PDB entry 9DC3 | electron microscopy, 2.31 A resolution | chains B and J of the 120 polymer chains in the assembly

== Chain B (and J) ==
Protein: Capsid protein
Organism: adeno-associated virus 8
Notes: chain J of this document is another copy of the same molecule, construct and numbering; everything in this record applies to it too
UniProt: Q8JQF8 (Q8JQF8_9VIRU); residue numbers follow UniProt; this construct covers 204-738
Chain sequence (535 residues; each row starts with the number of its first residue):
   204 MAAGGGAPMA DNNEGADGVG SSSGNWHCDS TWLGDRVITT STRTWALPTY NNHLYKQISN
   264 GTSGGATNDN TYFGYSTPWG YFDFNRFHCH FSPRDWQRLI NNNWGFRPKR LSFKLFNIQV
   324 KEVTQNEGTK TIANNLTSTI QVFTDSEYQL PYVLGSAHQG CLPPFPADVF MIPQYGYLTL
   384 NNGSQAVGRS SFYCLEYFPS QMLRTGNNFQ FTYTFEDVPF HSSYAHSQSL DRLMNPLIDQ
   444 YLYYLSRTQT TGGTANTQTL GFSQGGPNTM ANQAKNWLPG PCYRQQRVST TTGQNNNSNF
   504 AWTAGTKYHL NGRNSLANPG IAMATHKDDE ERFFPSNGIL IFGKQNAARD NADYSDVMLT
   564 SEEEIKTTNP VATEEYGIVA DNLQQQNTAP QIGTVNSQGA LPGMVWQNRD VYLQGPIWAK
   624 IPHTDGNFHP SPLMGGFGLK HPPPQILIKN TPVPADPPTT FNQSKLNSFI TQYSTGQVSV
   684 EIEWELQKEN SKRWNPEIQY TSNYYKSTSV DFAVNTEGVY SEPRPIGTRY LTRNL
Disordered / not traced: 204-218

== Chain B / chain J interface ==
Residue-residue contacts (234):
  S425(B) with D628(J), hydrogen bond
  Y427(B) with H626(J), hydrogen bond
  A428(B) with R392(J)
  H429(B) with L383(J); H626(J), hydrogen bond (side chain-backbone)
  S430(B) with T382(J), hydrogen bond (backbone-side chain); L383(J), hydrogen bond (backbone-backbone); R392(J); S394(J)
  Q431(B) with P354(J); L381(J), hydrogen bond (side chain-backbone); L383(J)
  S432(B) with L383(J); R516(J)
  D434(B) with Y511(J); L513(J); R516(J), salt bridge
  R435(B) with D272(J), hydrogen bond (side chain-backbone); N273(J); T274(J), hydrogen bond (side chain-backbone); L381(J); R516(J)
  L436(B) with Y355(J); S359(J)
  M437(B) with S359(J); H361(J)
  N438(B) with Y284(J), hydrogen bond; V356(J); H361(J), hydrogen bond (backbone-side chain); Q377(J), hydrogen bond (side chain-backbone); G379(J)
  P439(B) with I261(J), hydrophobic; G379(J); Y380(J); L381(J), hydrophobic
  L440(B) with S279(J); Q377(J); Y378(J)
  I441(B) with H361(J), hydrogen bond (backbone-side chain); Q362(J)
  D442(B) with H361(J), hydrogen bond (backbone-side chain); Q362(J), hydrogen bond (backbone-backbone); R552(J), salt bridge
  Q443(B) with S359(J), hydrogen bond (side chain-backbone); A360(J); Q362(J), hydrogen bond (backbone-side chain)
  Y444(B) with R289(J); A360(J), hydrogen bond (backbone-backbone); H361(J); Q362(J); Q617(J); P619(J)
  L445(B) with L543(J), hydrophobic; I544(J); F545(J), hydrophobic
  Y446(B) with I544(J), hydrogen bond (backbone-backbone); F545(J); G546(J); A550(J); A551(J), hydrogen bond (side chain-backbone)
  L448(B) with A504(J)
  R450(B) with N502(J); N554(J), hydrogen bond
  T451(B) with S501(J), hydrogen bond (side chain-backbone); N502(J), hydrogen bond (backbone-side chain); F503(J), hydrogen bond (side chain-backbone)
  Q452(B) with N500(J), hydrogen bond; S501(J); N502(J), hydrogen bond (side chain-backbone)
  N459(B) with N500(J), hydrogen bond (backbone-side chain)
  T460(B) with N500(J)
  Q461(B) with T495(J); N498(J), hydrogen bond (side chain-backbone); N500(J)
  L463(B) with T495(J); N498(J)
  G464(B) with N554(J); A555(J)
  F465(B) with I544(J), hydrophobic; D553(J); N554(J), hydrogen bond (backbone-backbone); A555(J), hydrogen bond (backbone-backbone); Y557(J), hydrophobic; V560(J), hydrophobic
  S466(B) with R552(J); D553(J); N554(J), hydrogen bond (side chain-backbone)
  Q467(B) with Q362(J), hydrogen bond; R552(J), hydrogen bond (backbone-backbone)
  G469(B) with R552(J)
  P470(B) with Y275(J)
  N471(B) with N273(J)
  T472(B) with N273(J)
  M473(B) with N273(J), hydrogen bond (backbone-side chain); Y275(J), hydrophobic; L381(J), hydrophobic
  A474(B) with D272(J); N273(J), hydrogen bond (backbone-side chain); N517(J); S518(J); L519(J), hydrogen bond (backbone-backbone)
  N475(B) with W505(J); L519(J); N521(J), hydrogen bond (backbone-side chain)
  Q476(B) with N521(J)
  A477(B) with N521(J); M637(J), hydrophobic
  K478(B) with Y511(J); S518(J), hydrogen bond; N521(J), hydrogen bond (backbone-backbone); P522(J); M637(J)
  N479(B) with G358(J), hydrogen bond (side chain-backbone); A622(J); P635(J); L636(J), hydrogen bond (backbone-backbone); M637(J), hydrogen bond (side chain-backbone)
  W480(B) with K623(J); I624(J), hydrophobic; P625(J)
  L481(B) with Y511(J), hydrophobic; L636(J), hydrophobic
  P482(B) with Y511(J), hydrophobic
  K530(B) with N514(J)
  D531(B) with N384(J); N385(J); N514(J), hydrogen bond (backbone-side chain)
  D532(B) with N385(J), hydrogen bond
  E566(B) with R392(J), salt bridge
  E567(B) with R392(J), salt bridge
  K569(B) with L513(J); N514(J)
  T570(B) with L383(J); L513(J)
  N572(B) with L513(J)
  E577(B) with H512(J)
  E578(B) with H512(J), salt bridge
  Y579(B) with Y486(J); Y511(J); H512(J), hydrogen bond (backbone-backbone)
  G580(B) with Y486(J); K510(J)
  I581(B) with Y486(J); T509(J); K510(J), hydrogen bond (backbone-backbone)
  V582(B) with Y486(J); R487(J)
  A583(B) with R487(J), hydrogen bond (backbone-backbone); Q488(J); Q489(J); N599(J)
  D584(B) with R487(J), hydrogen bond (backbone-side chain); N599(J), hydrogen bond
  N585(B) with R487(J), hydrogen bond (backbone-side chain); Q489(J), hydrogen bond
  L586(B) with Q489(J); R490(J); T576(J)
  Q587(B) with Q489(J), hydrogen bond (backbone-side chain); R490(J), hydrogen bond (side chain-backbone); N498(J), hydrogen bond; F503(J)
  Q588(B) with Q497(J); N499(J)
  Q589(B) with G496(J); Q497(J), hydrogen bond (backbone-backbone); N498(J); N499(J)
  T591(B) with N499(J)
  A592(B) with N499(J)
  P593(B) with Q489(J); N499(J); F503(J), hydrophobic; A507(J), hydrophobic
  Q601(B) with Y486(J); S600(J), hydrogen bond; G602(J)
  G602(B) with G602(J)
  A603(B) with G602(J); A603(J), hydrogen bond (backbone-backbone); F631(J), hydrophobic
  L604(B) with P484(J), hydrophobic; Q601(J); F631(J)
  P605(B) with P484(J); I524(J); F631(J); L636(J)
  G606(B) with F631(J), hydrogen bond (backbone-backbone); H632(J)
  M607(B) with N630(J); F631(J), hydrogen bond (backbone-backbone)
  V608(B) with T627(J); G629(J); N630(J)
  W609(B) with T627(J); D628(J), hydrogen bond (backbone-backbone); G629(J), hydrogen bond (backbone-backbone); N630(J); F631(J)
  Q610(B) with T627(J); D628(J)
  N611(B) with D628(J), hydrogen bond (backbone-side chain)
  F631(B) with F631(J), hydrophobic
  H632(B) with D628(J); G629(J)
  N693(B) with E350(J); Q352(J), hydrogen bond (backbone-side chain)
  K695(B) with Q352(J); Y396(J); Y400(J), hydrogen bond (side chain-backbone); F401(J)
  R696(B) with G391(J), hydrogen bond (side chain-backbone); R392(J), hydrogen bond (side chain-backbone); S393(J), hydrogen bond (side chain-backbone); S394(J), hydrogen bond; F395(J); Y396(J)
  W697(B) with F395(J), hydrogen bond (backbone-backbone); Y400(J), hydrophobic
  N698(B) with S393(J), hydrogen bond (side chain-backbone); S394(J); F395(J), hydrogen bond (side chain-backbone)
  I701(B) with G391(J); R392(J)
  R732(B) with D628(J), salt bridge
  T735(B) with S394(J)
  R736(B) with H626(J), hydrogen bond
  N737(B) with Q352(J); L353(J); P354(J); Y396(J), hydrogen bond
  L738(B) with P625(J), hydrophobic; H626(J), hydrogen bond (backbone-backbone)
Also at the interface, not in a pair above, chain B (104 interface residues in all): L433, Y447, S449, T462, T571, P573, V574, Q594, I595, V598
Also at the interface, not in a pair above, chain J (117 interface residues in all): N263, P376, C397, V491, S492, T493, T506, G508, G515, F537, S539, D556, W609, G618, P633, S634

== Summary ==
Chain B and chain J form an interface of 104 and 117 residues respectively; the contacts include 73 hydrogen
bonds and 6 salt bridges. Polar pairs include D434(B)-R516(J), D442(B)-R552(J) and E566(B)-R392(J).
Chain B and chain J are both Capsid protein (adeno-associated virus 8); the structure, AAV8 in complex with
the AAVX affinity ligand, was determined by electron microscopy together with 9DC2 from the same study.
